Entry 5STO (X-ray diffraction, 1.55 A resolution); this record covers chains A and B.

Chain A:
Molecule: Pre-mRNA-splicing factor 8
Organism: Saccharomyces cerevisiae S288C
Reference sequence: P33334 (PRP8_YEAST); residues 1836-2090 here = UniProt positions 1836-2090
Amino-acid sequence (258 residues; row label = number of the first residue in the row):
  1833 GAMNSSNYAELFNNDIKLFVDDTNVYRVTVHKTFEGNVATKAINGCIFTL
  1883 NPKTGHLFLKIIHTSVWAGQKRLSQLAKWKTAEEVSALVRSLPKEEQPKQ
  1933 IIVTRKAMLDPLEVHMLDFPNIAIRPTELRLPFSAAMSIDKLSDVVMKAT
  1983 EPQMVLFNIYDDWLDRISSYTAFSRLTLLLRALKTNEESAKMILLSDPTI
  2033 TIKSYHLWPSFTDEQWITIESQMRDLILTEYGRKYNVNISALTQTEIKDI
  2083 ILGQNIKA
Disordered / not traced: 2070-2090
Construct notes: expression tag (1833-1835)

Chain B:
Molecule: A1 cistron-splicing factor AAR2
Organism: Saccharomyces cerevisiae S288C
Reference sequence: P32357 (AAR2_YEAST); aligned to UniProt positions 1-317 over residues 1-317
Amino-acid sequence (308 residues; numbered -3 to 317; 13 numbers in that range are skipped by the numbering (no residue carries them; nothing is unmodelled there); the number before each row is that of its first residue; numbers below 1 keep their minus sign (Gly-3 is residue -3)):
    -3 GAMAMNTVPFTSAPIEVTIGIDQYSFNVKENQPFHGIKDIPIGHVHVIHF
    47 QHADNSSMRYGYWFDCRMGNFYIQYDPKDGLYKMMEERDGAKFENIVHNF
    97 KERQMMVSYPKIDEDDTWYNLTEFVQMDKIRKIVRKDENQFSYVDSSMTT
   147 VQENEL
   166 SSSSSDPAHSLNYTVINFKSREAIRPGHEMEDFLDKSYYLNTVMLQGIFK
   216 NSSNYFGELQFAFLNAMFFGNYGSSLQWHAMIELICSSATVPKHMLDKLD
   266 EILYYQIKTLPEQYSDILLNERVWNICLYSSFQKNSLHNTEKIMENKYPE
   316 LL
Disordered / not traced: -3 to 0, 166-169
Construct notes: expression tag (-3 to 0); conflict Ser166 (Leu153 in P32357), Ser167 (Lys154 in P32357), Ser170 (Asp in P32357)
Swiss-Prot annotation at these positions:
  - region: Leu261 to Ile282 (Leucine-zipper)
  - modified residue: Ser253 (Phosphoserine), Thr274 (Phosphothreonine)
Small-molecule neighbours: W9U (cyclohexyl[4-(hydroxyamino)piperidin-1-yl]methanone): Phe6, Thr7, Tyr68, Gln70, Glu83, Lys88, Ile92, Phe96

Interface between chain A and chain B:
Pairs across the interface - 17 pairs, chain A then chain B:
  Gln1907(A) - Met195(B)
  Gln1907(A) - Leu199(B)
  Leu1908(A) - Met195(B)  hydrophobic
  Trp1911(A) - Glu194(B)
  Trp1911(A) - Met195(B)  hydrophobic
  Trp1911(A) - Phe198(B)  hydrophobic
  Asp1942(A) - Lys184(B)  salt bridge
  Asp1942(A) - Phe198(B)
  Glu1945(A) - Lys184(B)  salt bridge
  Val1946(A) - Ile189(B)  hydrophobic
  Val1946(A) - Glu194(B)
  Val1946(A) - Phe198(B)  hydrophobic
  His1947(A) - Glu194(B)
  Leu1949(A) - Lys184(B)
  Leu1949(A) - Ser185(B)
  Leu1949(A) - Arg186(B)
  Asp1950(A) - Arg186(B)  salt bridge

Summary:
9 residues of chain A and 8 residues of chain B are in contact, with 3 salt bridges. Polar pairs include
Asp1942(A)-Lys184(B), Glu1945(A)-Lys184(B) and Asp1950(A)-Arg186(B). Bound to chain B: compound W9U.
Here chain A is Pre-mRNA-splicing factor 8 and chain B is A1 cistron-splicing factor AAR2, both from
Saccharomyces cerevisiae S288C. Entry 5STO (PanDDA analysis group deposition -- Aar2/RNaseH in complex with
fragment P03A12 from the F2X-Universal Library) was determined by X-ray diffraction together with 5ST0, 5ST1,
5ST2, 5ST3, 5ST4, 5ST5 and 248 further entries from the same study.
